Entry 2FYD (X-ray diffraction, 2.00 A resolution); this record covers chains A and B.

[Chain A]
Protein: Alpha-lactalbumin
Organism: Mus musculus
Notes: engineered mutation(s): W312C, C342T, P401C
Reference sequence: P29752 (LALBA_MOUSE); residues 1-123 here correspond to UniProt positions 21-143 (UniProt number = residue number + 20)
Amino-acid sequence (123 residues; each row starts with the number of its first residue):
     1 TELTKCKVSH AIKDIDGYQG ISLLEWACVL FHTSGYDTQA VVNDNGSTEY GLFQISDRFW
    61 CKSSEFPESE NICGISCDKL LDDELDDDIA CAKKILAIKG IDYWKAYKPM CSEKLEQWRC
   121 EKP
Disulfides: C6-C120, C28-C111, C61-C77, C73-C91
Metal / ion sites: Ca2+: K79, D82, E84, D87, D88

[Chain B]
Protein: beta-1,4-galactosyltransferase
Organism: Bos taurus
Notes: EC 2.4.1.-
Amino-acid sequence (286 residues; each row starts with the number of its first residue):
   117 ASMTGGQQMG RGSSLTACPE ESPLLVGPML IEFNIPVDLK LVEQQNPKVK LGGRYTPMDC
   177 ISPHKVAIII PFRNRQEHLK YWLYYLHPIL QRQQLDYGIY VINQAGESMF NRAKLLNVGF
   237 KEALKDYDYN CFVFSDVDLI PMNDHNTYRC FSQPRHISVA MDKFGFSLPY VQYFGGVSAL
   297 SKQQFLSING FPNNYCGWGG EDDDIYNRLA FRGMSVSRPN AVIGKTRMIR HSRDKKNEPN
   357 PQRFDRIAHT KETMLSDGLN SLTYMVLEVQ RYPLYTKITV DIGTCS
Disordered / not traced: 117-130
Differences from the reference sequence: cloning artifact (117-129); engineered mutation C312 (Trp239 in 21450879), T342 (Cys269 in 21450879), C401 (Pro328 in 21450879)
Disulfides: C134-C176, C247-C266, C312-C401
Metal / ion sites: Mn2+: D254, M344, H347 (together with UDP)
Small-molecule neighbours:
  - beta-D-glucopyranose (BGC): F280, Y286, Y289, W314, G315, G316, D318, D319
  - 2-acetamido-2-deoxy-beta-D-galactopyranose (NGA): R228, D252, L255, M277, K279, F280, Y289, G291, G292, W314, G315, E317, D318
  - UDP (uridine-5'-diphosphate): P187, F188, R189, R191, F226, R228, D252, V253, D254, W314, M344, H347, D350, N353

[Chain A / chain B interface]
Pairs across the interface (20; chain A residue first):
  F31(A) - P285(B)  hydrophobic
  F31(A) - Y286(B)  hydrophobic
  H32(A) - Y286(B)
  H32(A) - R359(B)
  H32(A) - F360(B)
  K105(A) - F360(B)
  K105(A) - D361(B)  salt bridge
  A106(A) - F360(B)  hydrophobic
  P109(A) - F360(B)
  P109(A) - I363(B)  hydrophobic
  M110(A) - D319(B)
  M110(A) - I363(B)  hydrophobic
  K114(A) - V287(B)
  K114(A) - Q288(B)
  K114(A) - Y322(B)
  Q117(A) - Y286(B)
  Q117(A) - V287(B)  hydrogen bond (side chain-backbone)
  Q117(A) - Q288(B)  hydrogen bond
  W118(A) - P285(B)
  W118(A) - Y286(B)  hydrophobic
Also at the interface, not in a pair above, chain A (16 interface residues in all): E2, T33, V42, N43, D44, N45, E113
Also at the interface, not in a pair above, chain B (15 interface residues in all): K279, F280, P355, P357, A364

[In short]
16 residues of chain A and 15 residues of chain B are in contact, with 2 hydrogen bonds and 1 salt bridge.
Polar contacts include K105(A)-D361(B), Q117(A)-V287(B) and Q117(A)-Q288(B). Ligands of chain B:
beta-D-glucopyranose, 2-acetamido-2-deoxy-beta-D-galactopyranose and UDP.
Here chain A is Alpha-lactalbumin (Mus musculus) and chain B is beta-1,4-galactosyltransferase (Bos taurus).
Entry 2FYD (catalytic domain of bovine beta 1, 4-galactosyltransferase in complex with alpha-lactalbumin,
glucose, Mn, and UDP-N-acetylgalactosamine) was determined by X-ray diffraction (same publication as 2FY7,
2FYA, 2FYB and 2FYC).
